7B2M - chains A and C of the 4 polymer chains in the assembly; structure by electron microscopy, 3.39 A resolution.

== Chain A ==
Protein: Complement C4 beta chain
From: Homo sapiens
UniProtKB: P0C0L4 (CO4A_HUMAN); residue numbers follow UniProt; this construct covers 20-675
Amino-acid sequence (656 residues; numbered 20 to 675; the number before each row is that of its first residue):
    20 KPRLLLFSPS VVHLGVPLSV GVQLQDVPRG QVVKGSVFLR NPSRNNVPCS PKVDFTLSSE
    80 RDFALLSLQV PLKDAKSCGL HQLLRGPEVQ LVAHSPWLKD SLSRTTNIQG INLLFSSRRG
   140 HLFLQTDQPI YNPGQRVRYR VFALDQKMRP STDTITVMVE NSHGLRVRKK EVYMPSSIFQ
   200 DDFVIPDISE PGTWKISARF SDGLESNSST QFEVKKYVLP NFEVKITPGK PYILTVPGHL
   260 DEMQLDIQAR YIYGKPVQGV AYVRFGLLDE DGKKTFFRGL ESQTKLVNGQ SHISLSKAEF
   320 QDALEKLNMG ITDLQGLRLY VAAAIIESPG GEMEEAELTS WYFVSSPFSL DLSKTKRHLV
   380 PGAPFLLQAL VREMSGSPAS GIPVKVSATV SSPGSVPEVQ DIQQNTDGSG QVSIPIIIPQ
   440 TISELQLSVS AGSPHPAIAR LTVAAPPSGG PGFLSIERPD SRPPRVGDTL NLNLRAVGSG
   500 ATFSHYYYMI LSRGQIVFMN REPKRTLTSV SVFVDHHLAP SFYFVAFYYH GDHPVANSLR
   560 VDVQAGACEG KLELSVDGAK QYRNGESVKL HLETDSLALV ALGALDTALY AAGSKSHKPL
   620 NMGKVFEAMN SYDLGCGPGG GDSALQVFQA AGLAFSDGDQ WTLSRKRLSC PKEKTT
Disordered / not traced: 670-675
Swiss-Prot annotation at these positions:
  - glycosylation: N226 (N-linked (GlcNAc...) asparagine)
Cystine bridges: C68-C97, C635-C669
Covalently attached groups: N-acetylglucosamine (NAG) linked to N226

== Chain C ==
Protein: Complement C4 gamma chain
From: Homo sapiens
UniProtKB: P0C0L4 (CO4A_HUMAN); residues 1454-1744 here = UniProt positions 1454-1744
Amino-acid sequence (291 residues; row label = number of the first residue in the row):
  1454 EAPKVVEEQE SRVHYTVCIW RNGKVGLSGM AIADVTLLSG FHALRADLEK LTSLSDRYVS
  1514 HFETEGPHVL LYFDSVPTSR ECVGFEAVQE VPVGLVQPAS ATLYDYYNPE RRCSVFYGAP
  1574 SKSRLLATLC SAEVCQCAEG KCPRQRRALE RGLQDEDGYR MKFACYYPRV EYGFQVKVLR
  1634 EDSRAAFRLF ETKITQVLHF TKDVKAAANQ MRNFLVRASC RLRLEPGKEY LIMGLDGATY
  1694 DLEGHPQYLL DSNSWIEEMP SERLCRSTRQ RAACAQLNDF LQEYGTQGCQ V
Disordered / not traced: 1454-1464, 1595-1744
Cystine bridges: C1471-C1535, C1583-C1588

== Interface between chain A and chain C ==
Pairs across the interface - 32 pairs, chain A then chain C:
  Q277(A) with E1518(C)
  V279(A) with H1514(C); E1516(C); L1523(C), hydrophobic
  Y281(A) with I1485(C); L1523(C); Y1559(C)
  V282(A) with Y1559(C)
  R283(A) with Y1559(C), hydrogen bond (side chain-backbone); Y1560(C)
  F295(A) with Y1560(C), hydrophobic
  F296(A) with Y1560(C), hydrogen bond (backbone-side chain)
  R297(A) with S1481(C), hydrogen bond (side chain-backbone); Y1560(C)
  E300(A) with M1483(C); Y1559(C); Y1560(C), hydrogen bond
  S301(A) with Y1559(C)
  Q302(A) with H1514(C); Y1525(C); Y1559(C), hydrogen bond
  K304(A) with E1516(C)
  I345(A) with L1523(C)
  S347(A) with H1521(C); L1523(C)
  P348(A) with E1518(C); H1521(C)
  G350(A) with D1487(C); H1521(C); Y1557(C)
  M352(A) with Y1557(C); P1562(C), hydrophobic
Other interface residues (no listed pair), chain A (19 interface residues in all): A343, E354
Other interface residues (no listed pair), chain C (15 interface residues in all): R1565

== Summary ==
19 residues of chain A face 15 of chain C across their interface; the contacts include 5 hydrogen bonds. Among
the polar pairs are R283(A)-Y1559(C), F296(A)-Y1560(C) and R297(A)-S1481(C). Covalently linked
N-acetylglucosamine: at N226(A).
Chain A is Complement C4 beta chain and chain C is Complement C4 gamma chain, both from Homo sapiens; the
structure, Cryo-EM structure of complement C4b in complex with nanobody E3, was determined by electron
microscopy together with 7B2P and 7B2Q from the same study.
